Entry 3F4Z (X-ray diffraction, 2.10 A resolution); this record covers chains A and B of the 3 polymer chains in the assembly.

Chain A (and B):
Protein: alpha/beta-peptide analogue of the HIV gp41 CHR domain
Notes: chain B of this document is another copy of the same molecule, construct and numbering; everything in this record applies to it too
Sequence (40 residues; numbered 0 to 39; the number before each row is that of its first residue; numbering starts at 0):
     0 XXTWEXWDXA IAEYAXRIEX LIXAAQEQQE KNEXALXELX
Disordered / not traced: 39 (chain B: 0-4, 39)
Modified / non-standard residues: ACE (acetyl group) at position 0, B3T (3-amino-2,3,5-trideoxy-D-threo-pentonic acid) at position 1, XCP ((1S,2S)-2-aminocyclopentanecarboxylic acid) at position 5, XPC ((3S,4R)-4-aminopyrrolidine-3-carboxylic acid) at position 8, XCP ((1S,2S)-2-aminocyclopentanecarboxylic acid) at position 15, XCP ((1S,2S)-2-aminocyclopentanecarboxylic acid) at position 19, XPC ((3S,4R)-4-aminopyrrolidine-3-carboxylic acid) at position 22, XCP ((1S,2S)-2-aminocyclopentanecarboxylic acid) at position 33, XPC ((3S,4R)-4-aminopyrrolidine-3-carboxylic acid) at position 36, NH2 (amino group) at position 39; E12, E26, E29 ((3s)-3-aminohexanedioic acid; B3E)

Chain A / chain B interface:
Pairs across the interface (14):
  W6(A) with W6(B)
  I10(A) with I10(B), hydrophobic; Y13(B), hydrophobic
  Y13(A) with I10(B), hydrophobic; A14(B); I17(B); E18(B), hydrogen bond
  R16(A) with E18(B), salt bridge
  L20(A) with E18(B)
  Q27(A) with Q28(B)
  N31(A) with Q28(B), hydrogen bond; N31(B); L35(B)
  A34(A) with L35(B), hydrophobic
Also at the interface, not in a pair above, chain A (10 interface residues in all): I17, L35
Also at the interface, not in a pair above, chain B (10 interface residues in all): I21

In short:
The chain A/chain B interface involves 10 residues from each chain, with 2 hydrogen bonds and 1 salt bridge.
Polar pairs include R16(A)-E18(B), Y13(A)-E18(B) and N31(A)-Q28(B).
Chain A and chain B are both alpha/beta-peptide analogue of the HIV gp41 CHR domain; the structure, Trimeric
helix bundle formed by an alpha/beta-peptide derivative of the HIV gp41 CHR domain, was determined by X-ray
diffraction, deposited together with 3G7A, 3F4Y and 3F50.
